PDB entry 1P0X | X-ray diffraction, 2.00 A resolution | chains A and B

Chain A (and B):
Name: Bifunctional P-450:NADPH-P450 reductase
Organism: Bacillus megaterium
Notes: EC 1.14.14.1; fragment: Heme domain, residues 1-455 of SWS P14779; chain B of this document is another copy of the same molecule, construct and numbering; everything in this record applies to it too
UniProt: P14779 (CPXB_BACME); numbering as in UniProt (aligned over 1-455)
Amino-acid sequence (455 residues; numbered 1 to 455; the number before each row is that of its first residue):
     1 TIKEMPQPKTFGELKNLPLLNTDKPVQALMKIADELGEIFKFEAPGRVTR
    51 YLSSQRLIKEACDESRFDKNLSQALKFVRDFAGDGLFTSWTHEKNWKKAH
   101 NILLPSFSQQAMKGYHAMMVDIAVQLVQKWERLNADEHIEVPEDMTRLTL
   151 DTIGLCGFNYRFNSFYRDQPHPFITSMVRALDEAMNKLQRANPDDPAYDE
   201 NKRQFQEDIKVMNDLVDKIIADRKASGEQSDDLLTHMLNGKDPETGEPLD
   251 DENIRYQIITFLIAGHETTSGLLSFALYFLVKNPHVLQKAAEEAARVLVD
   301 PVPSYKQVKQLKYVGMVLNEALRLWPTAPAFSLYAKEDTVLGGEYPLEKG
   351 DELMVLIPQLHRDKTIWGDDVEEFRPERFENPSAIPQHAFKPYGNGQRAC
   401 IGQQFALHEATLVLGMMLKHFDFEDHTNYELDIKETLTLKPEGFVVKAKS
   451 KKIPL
Not modelled in the structure: 1-2, 189-200 (chain B: 1-2, 191-195)
Differences from the reference sequence: engineered mutation Tyr393 (Phe in P14779)
Ion coordination: heme Fe near Cys400 (its only coordinating residue here)
Ligand contacts: heme (HEM): Lys69, Leu75, Leu86, Phe87, Trp96, Phe107, Ile153, Thr260, Phe261, Ala264, Gly265, Thr268, Thr269, Leu272, Leu322, Thr327, Ala328, Phe331, Pro392, Tyr393, Gly394, Gln397, Arg398, Ala399, Cys400, Ile401, Gly402, Phe405, Ala406
Swiss-Prot annotation at these positions:
  - site: Thr269 (Important for catalytic activity)

Chain A / chain B interface:
Contacting residue pairs (11):
  Glu64(A) - Asn381(B)  hydrogen bond
  Ser108(A) - Thr365(B)
  Gln109(A) - Asp369(B)
  Gln110(A) - Lys364(B)
  Gln110(A) - Thr365(B)
  Gln110(A) - Asp369(B)
  Pro243(A) - Gln387(B)
  Gln387(A) - Lys289(B)
  Gln387(A) - Glu377(B)
  Gln387(A) - Glu380(B)  hydrogen bond
  Gln397(A) - Asn381(B)
Also at the interface, not in a pair above, chain A (10 interface residues in all): Lys97, Pro105, Glu244
Also at the interface, not in a pair above, chain B (10 interface residues in all): Ser383, Ala384

Overview:
Chain A and chain B each contribute 10 residues to their interface, with 2 hydrogen bonds. Polar contacts
include Glu64(A)-Asn381(B) and Gln387(A)-Glu380(B). Chain A binds heme.
Both chains are Bifunctional P-450:NADPH-P450 reductase (Bacillus megaterium). Entry 1P0X (F393Y mutant heme
domain of flavocytochrome P450 BM3) was determined by X-ray diffraction together with 1P0V and 1P0W from the
same study.
